6R8M - chains B and C of the 3 polymer chains in the assembly; structure by X-ray diffraction, 1.85 A resolution.

# Chain B
Molecule: NBS-LRR class disease resistance protein Pikh-1
Organism: Oryza sativa
UniProt: D5L9G5 (D5L9G5_ORYSJ); residue numbers follow UniProt; this construct covers 186-263
Sequence (80 residues; numbered 184 to 263; the number before each row is that of its first residue):
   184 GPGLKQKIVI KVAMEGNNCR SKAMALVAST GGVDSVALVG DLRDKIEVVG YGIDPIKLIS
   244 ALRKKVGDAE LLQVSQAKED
Disordered / not traced: 200-201
Differences from the reference sequence: expression tag (184-185); conflict Glu-262 (Lys in D5L9G5)

# Chain C
Molecule: AVR-Pik protein
Organism: Magnaporthe oryzae
UniProt: C4B8C2 (C4B8C2_MAGOR); numbering as in UniProt (aligned over 22-113)
Sequence (92 residues; numbered 22 to 113; the number before each row is that of its first residue):
    22 ETGNKYIEKR AIDLSRERDP NFFDNPGIPV PECFWFMFKN NVRQDAGTCY SSWKMDMKVG
    82 PNWVHIKSDD NCNLSGDFPP GWIVLGKKRP GF
Disordered / not traced: 22-31
Cystine bridges: Cys-54/Cys-93

# How chain B and chain C interact
Pairs across the interface (41; chain B residue first):
  Lys-188(B) / Ile-49(C)
  Ser-218(B) / Asn-46(C)  hydrogen bond
  Ala-220(B) / Phe-44(C)  hydrophobic
  Val-222(B) / Asn-42(C)
  Val-222(B) / Phe-44(C)
  Gly-223(B) / Asn-42(C)  hydrogen bond (backbone-side chain)
  Gly-223(B) / Asp-66(C)
  Asp-224(B) / Arg-39(C)  salt bridge
  Asp-224(B) / Asn-42(C)
  Asp-224(B) / Arg-64(C)  salt bridge
  Asp-224(B) / Asp-66(C)  hydrogen bond (backbone-side chain)
  Arg-226(B) / Asn-42(C)
  Lys-228(B) / Trp-56(C)
  Lys-228(B) / Asp-66(C)  salt bridge
  Lys-228(B) / Ala-67(C)  hydrogen bond (side chain-backbone)
  Glu-230(B) / Phe-44(C)
  Val-232(B) / Asn-46(C)
  Val-232(B) / Ile-49(C)  hydrophobic
  Glu-253(B) / Lys-79(C)  salt bridge
  Leu-254(B) / Trp-84(C)
  Leu-255(B) / Met-78(C)
  Leu-255(B) / Lys-79(C)  hydrogen bond (backbone-backbone)
  Leu-255(B) / Trp-84(C)
  Gln-256(B) / Met-76(C)
  Gln-256(B) / Asp-77(C)
  Gln-256(B) / Met-78(C)
  Gln-256(B) / Trp-84(C)
  Val-257(B) / Asp-77(C)  hydrogen bond (backbone-backbone)
  Ser-258(B) / Met-76(C)
  Gln-259(B) / Trp-74(C)  hydrogen bond (backbone-side chain)
  Gln-259(B) / Lys-75(C)  hydrogen bond
  Ala-260(B) / Ile-49(C)  hydrophobic
  Ala-260(B) / Tyr-71(C)  hydrophobic
  Ala-260(B) / Trp-74(C)
  Lys-261(B) / Pro-50(C)
  Lys-261(B) / Glu-53(C)  salt bridge
  Lys-261(B) / Tyr-71(C)
  Lys-261(B) / Ser-72(C)  hydrogen bond (side chain-backbone)
  Lys-261(B) / Trp-74(C)
  Glu-262(B) / Ile-49(C)
  Asp-263(B) / Trp-74(C)
Other interface residues (no listed pair), chain B (26 interface residues in all): Leu-187, Lys-190, Asp-217, Leu-221, Asp-227
Other interface residues (no listed pair), chain C (25 interface residues in all): Phe-43, Gly-48, Gln-65, Thr-69, Ser-73
The authors on this interface:
  - interface residues, chain B: Lys-261(B)

# In short
26 residues of chain B and 25 residues of chain C are in contact; the contacts include 9 hydrogen bonds and 5
salt bridges. Polar pairs include Asp-224(B)/Arg-39(C), Asp-224(B)/Arg-64(C) and Lys-228(B)/Asp-66(C). The
paper reports the interface residue Lys-261(B).
Here chain B is NBS-LRR class disease resistance protein Pikh-1 (Oryza sativa) and chain C is AVR-Pik protein
(Magnaporthe oryzae). Entry 6R8M (Complex of rice blast (Magnaporthe oryzae) effector protein AVR-PikE with an
engineered HMA domain of Pikp-1 ...) was determined by X-ray diffraction together with 6R8K from the same
study.
